6LH9 - chains A and B; structure by X-ray diffraction, 2.64 A resolution.

== Chain A (and B) ==
Molecule: Bifunctional dihydrofolate reductase-thymidylate synthase
Source organism: Plasmodium falciparum
Notes: chain B of this document is another copy of the same molecule, construct and numbering; everything in this record applies to it too
UniProt: D9N170 (D9N170_PLAFA); residues 1-608 here = UniProt positions 1-608
Sequence (608 residues; row label = number of the first residue in the row):
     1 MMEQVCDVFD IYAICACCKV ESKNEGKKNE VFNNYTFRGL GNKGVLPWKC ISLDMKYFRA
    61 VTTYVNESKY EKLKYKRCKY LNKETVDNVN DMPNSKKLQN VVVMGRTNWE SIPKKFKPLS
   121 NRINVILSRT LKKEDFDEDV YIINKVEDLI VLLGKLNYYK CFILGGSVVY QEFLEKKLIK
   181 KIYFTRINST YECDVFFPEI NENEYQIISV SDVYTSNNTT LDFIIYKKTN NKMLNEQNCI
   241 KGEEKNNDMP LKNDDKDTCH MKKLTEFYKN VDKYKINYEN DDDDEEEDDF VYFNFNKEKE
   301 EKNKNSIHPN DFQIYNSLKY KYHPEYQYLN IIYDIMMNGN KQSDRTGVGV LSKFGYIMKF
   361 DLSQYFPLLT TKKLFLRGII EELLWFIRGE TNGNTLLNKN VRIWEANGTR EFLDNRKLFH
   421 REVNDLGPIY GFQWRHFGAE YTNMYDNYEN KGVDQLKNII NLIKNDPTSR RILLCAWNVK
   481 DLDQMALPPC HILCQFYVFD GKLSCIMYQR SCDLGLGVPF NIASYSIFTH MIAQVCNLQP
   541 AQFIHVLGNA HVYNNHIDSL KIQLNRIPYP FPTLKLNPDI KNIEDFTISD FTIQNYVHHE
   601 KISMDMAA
Not modelled in the structure: 1-3, 23-28, 84-96, 232-282, 606-608 (chain B: 1-3, 22-28, 81-97, 231-282, 606-608)
Residues lining bound ligands:
  - EA0 (2-[[4,6-bis(azanyl)-2,2-dimethyl-1,3,5-triazin-1-yl]oxy]-N-(4-chlorophenyl)ethanamide): Ile14, Cys15, Ala16, Leu46, Trp48, Asp54, Met55, Phe58, Asn108, Ser111, Ile112, Pro113, Phe116, Leu119, Leu164, Tyr170, Thr185
  - NADPH (NDP; NADPH dihydro-nicotinamide-adenine-dinucleotide phosphate): Cys15, Ala16, Leu40, Gly41, Asn42, Gly44, Val45, Leu46, Trp48, Gly105, Arg106, Thr107, Asn108, Ser111, Leu127, Ser128, Arg129, Thr130, Leu131, Asn144, Lys145, Val146, Leu164, Gly165, Gly166, Ser167, Val168, Val169, Tyr170, Glu172, Val195

== Interface between chain A and chain B ==
Residue-residue contacts (169):
  Tyr12(A) - Glu285(B)  hydrogen bond
  Leu53(A) - Phe295(B)
  Leu53(A) - Asn296(B)
  Lys56(A) - Phe295(B)
  Lys56(A) - Asn296(B)  hydrogen bond
  Tyr57(A) - Tyr292(B)
  Tyr57(A) - Phe293(B)
  Tyr57(A) - Phe295(B)  hydrophobic
  Ala60(A) - Phe295(B)  hydrophobic
  Val61(A) - Tyr292(B)  hydrophobic
  Tyr64(A) - Asp288(B)
  Tyr64(A) - Val291(B)  hydrophobic
  Tyr64(A) - Tyr292(B)  hydrophobic
  Lys69(A) - Asp284(B)  salt bridge
  Lys69(A) - Glu287(B)
  Lys69(A) - Asp288(B)  salt bridge
  Tyr159(A) - Asp288(B)  hydrogen bond
  Lys160(A) - Asp288(B)  salt bridge
  Lys160(A) - Tyr292(B)
  Phe162(A) - Tyr292(B)
  Lys180(A) - Glu285(B)  salt bridge
  Lys181(A) - Glu285(B)
  Lys181(A) - Glu286(B)  salt bridge
  Lys181(A) - Asp289(B)  salt bridge
  Tyr183(A) - Asp289(B)  hydrogen bond
  Tyr183(A) - Tyr292(B)
  Ile208(A) - Glu286(B)
  Ile208(A) - Asp289(B)
  Ser209(A) - Phe293(B)
  Val210(A) - Phe293(B)
  Ser211(A) - Phe293(B)
  Tyr214(A) - Phe295(B)
  Phe223(A) - Phe293(B)
  Phe223(A) - Phe295(B)  hydrophobic
  Ile225(A) - Asp289(B)
  Ile225(A) - Phe293(B)  hydrophobic
  Lys227(A) - Glu285(B)
  Lys227(A) - Glu286(B)  salt bridge
  Asp284(A) - Lys69(B)
  Asp284(A) - Lys72(B)  salt bridge
  Glu285(A) - Asp10(B)
  Glu285(A) - Tyr12(B)  hydrogen bond
  Glu285(A) - Lys160(B)  salt bridge
  Glu285(A) - Lys181(B)
  Glu286(A) - Lys181(B)
  Glu286(A) - Lys227(B)  salt bridge
  Glu286(A) - Lys319(B)
  Glu286(A) - Tyr320(B)  hydrogen bond (backbone-side chain)
  Asp288(A) - Tyr64(B)
  Asp288(A) - Lys69(B)  salt bridge
  Asp288(A) - Tyr159(B)  hydrogen bond
  Asp288(A) - Lys160(B)  salt bridge
  Asp289(A) - Lys181(B)  salt bridge
  Asp289(A) - Tyr183(B)  hydrogen bond
  Asp289(A) - Ile225(B)
  Asp289(A) - Tyr320(B)
  Phe290(A) - Tyr320(B)
  Phe290(A) - Tyr322(B)
  Val291(A) - Tyr64(B)  hydrophobic
  Tyr292(A) - Val61(B)  hydrophobic
  Tyr292(A) - Phe162(B)
  Tyr292(A) - Tyr183(B)  hydrophobic
  Phe293(A) - Tyr57(B)
  Phe293(A) - Ser209(B)
  Phe293(A) - Val210(B)
  Phe293(A) - Ser211(B)
  Phe293(A) - Phe223(B)
  Phe293(A) - Ile225(B)  hydrophobic
  Phe293(A) - Tyr322(B)  hydrophobic
  Phe295(A) - Leu53(B)
  Phe295(A) - Lys56(B)
  Phe295(A) - Tyr57(B)  hydrophobic
  Phe295(A) - Phe223(B)  hydrophobic
  Asn296(A) - Leu53(B)
  Asn296(A) - Lys56(B)
  Lys304(A) - Phe499(B)
  Lys319(A) - Glu286(B)
  Tyr320(A) - Glu286(B)  hydrogen bond (side chain-backbone)
  Tyr320(A) - Phe290(B)
  Tyr322(A) - Phe290(B)
  Asn340(A) - Tyr497(B)  hydrogen bond
  Asn340(A) - Phe499(B)
  Lys341(A) - Phe499(B)
  Gln342(A) - Tyr497(B)
  Gln342(A) - Val498(B)  hydrogen bond (side chain-backbone)
  Gln342(A) - Phe499(B)
  Ser343(A) - Thr468(B)
  Asp344(A) - Arg470(B)  salt bridge
  Arg345(A) - Arg471(B)
  Ser352(A) - Tyr497(B)  hydrogen bond
  Phe354(A) - Lys359(B)
  Phe354(A) - Gln495(B)
  Phe354(A) - Phe496(B)
  Phe354(A) - Tyr497(B)  hydrophobic
  Phe354(A) - Ser504(B)
  Phe354(A) - Cys505(B)
  Phe354(A) - Ile506(B)  hydrophobic
  Phe354(A) - Ile544(B)
  Gly355(A) - Lys359(B)  hydrogen bond (backbone-side chain)
  Gly355(A) - Ile506(B)
  Tyr356(A) - Ile357(B)
  Ile357(A) - Ile357(B)  hydrophobic
  Lys359(A) - Gly355(B)  hydrogen bond (side chain-backbone)
  Arg416(A) - Arg471(B)
  Phe437(A) - Asn478(B)
  Phe437(A) - Val479(B)  hydrophobic
  Phe437(A) - Lys480(B)
  Gly438(A) - Lys480(B)
  Val453(A) - Val479(B)  hydrophobic
  Gln455(A) - Val479(B)
  Thr468(A) - Ser343(B)
  Arg470(A) - Asp344(B)  salt bridge
  Arg470(A) - Arg510(B)  hydrogen bond (backbone-side chain)
  Arg470(A) - Ser511(B)  hydrogen bond
  Arg470(A) - Asn549(B)
  Arg470(A) - His551(B)
  Arg470(A) - Tyr553(B)  hydrogen bond
  Arg471(A) - Arg345(B)
  Arg471(A) - Arg416(B)
  Arg471(A) - Pro488(B)
  Arg471(A) - Arg510(B)
  Leu473(A) - Trp477(B)  hydrophobic
  Leu473(A) - Ile492(B)  hydrophobic
  Leu473(A) - Arg510(B)
  Cys475(A) - Trp477(B)
  Cys475(A) - Val479(B)  hydrophobic
  Trp477(A) - Leu473(B)  hydrophobic
  Trp477(A) - Cys475(B)
  Asn478(A) - Phe437(B)
  Val479(A) - Phe437(B)  hydrophobic
  Val479(A) - Gln455(B)
  Val479(A) - Cys475(B)  hydrophobic
  Lys480(A) - Phe437(B)
  Lys480(A) - Gly438(B)  hydrogen bond (side chain-backbone)
  Leu487(A) - Arg471(B)
  Pro488(A) - Arg471(B)
  Ile492(A) - Leu473(B)  hydrophobic
  Ile492(A) - Leu493(B)  hydrophobic
  Leu493(A) - Ile492(B)  hydrophobic
  Leu493(A) - Leu493(B)  hydrophobic
  Gln495(A) - Phe354(B)
  Gln495(A) - Tyr508(B)  hydrogen bond
  Gln495(A) - Arg510(B)  hydrogen bond (side chain-backbone)
  Gln495(A) - Gly548(B)
  Tyr497(A) - Asn340(B)  hydrogen bond
  Tyr497(A) - Gln342(B)
  Tyr497(A) - Ser352(B)  hydrogen bond
  Tyr497(A) - Phe354(B)  hydrophobic
  Tyr497(A) - Asn549(B)
  Val498(A) - Gln342(B)  hydrogen bond (backbone-side chain)
  Phe499(A) - Asn340(B)
  Phe499(A) - Lys341(B)
  Ile506(A) - Phe354(B)  hydrophobic
  Ile506(A) - Gly355(B)
  Ile506(A) - Tyr508(B)
  Ile506(A) - Gly548(B)
  Tyr508(A) - Gln495(B)  hydrogen bond
  Tyr508(A) - Ile506(B)
  Arg510(A) - Arg470(B)  hydrogen bond (side chain-backbone)
  Arg510(A) - Arg471(B)
  Arg510(A) - Gln495(B)  hydrogen bond (backbone-side chain)
  Ser511(A) - Arg470(B)
  Ile544(A) - Phe354(B)
  Val546(A) - Val546(B)  hydrophobic
  Gly548(A) - Gln495(B)
  Asn549(A) - Arg470(B)
  Asn549(A) - Tyr497(B)
  His551(A) - Arg470(B)
  Tyr553(A) - Arg470(B)
Also at the interface, not in a pair above, chain A (90 interface residues in all): Asp10, Glu287, Val350, Lys353, Phe496, Ser504, Cys505, Gln542, Leu547
Also at the interface, not in a pair above, chain B (89 interface residues in all): Ala60, Asn66, Ile208, Tyr214, Asp283, Val350, Lys353, Val453, Leu487, Leu547

== Overview ==
90 residues of chain A and 89 residues of chain B are in contact; the contacts include 26 hydrogen bonds and
15 salt bridges. Polar pairs include Lys69(A)-Asp284(B), Lys69(A)-Asp288(B) and Lys160(A)-Asp288(B). Chain A
binds compound EA0 and NADPH.
Both chains are Bifunctional dihydrofolate reductase-thymidylate synthase (Plasmodium falciparum). Entry 6LH9
(Quadruple mutant (N51I+C59R+S108N+I164L) plasmodium falciparum dihydrofolate reductase-thymidylate synthase
(PfDHFR-TS) complexed with compound 46 and NADPH) was determined by X-ray diffraction, deposited together with
6LHI, 6LEU, 6LEV, 6LEZ and 6LHJ.
